3OB8 - chains B and D of the 4 polymer chains in the assembly; structure by X-ray diffraction, 2.80 A resolution.

Chain B (and D):
Name: Beta-galactosidase
Organism: Kluyveromyces lactis
Notes: EC 3.2.1.23; chain D of this document is another copy of the same molecule, construct and numbering; everything in this record applies to it too
UniProtKB: P00723 (BGAL_KLULA); residue numbers follow UniProt; this construct covers 2-1025
Amino-acid sequence (1032 residues; each row starts with the number of its first residue; numbers below 1 keep their minus sign (Asp-6 is residue -6)):
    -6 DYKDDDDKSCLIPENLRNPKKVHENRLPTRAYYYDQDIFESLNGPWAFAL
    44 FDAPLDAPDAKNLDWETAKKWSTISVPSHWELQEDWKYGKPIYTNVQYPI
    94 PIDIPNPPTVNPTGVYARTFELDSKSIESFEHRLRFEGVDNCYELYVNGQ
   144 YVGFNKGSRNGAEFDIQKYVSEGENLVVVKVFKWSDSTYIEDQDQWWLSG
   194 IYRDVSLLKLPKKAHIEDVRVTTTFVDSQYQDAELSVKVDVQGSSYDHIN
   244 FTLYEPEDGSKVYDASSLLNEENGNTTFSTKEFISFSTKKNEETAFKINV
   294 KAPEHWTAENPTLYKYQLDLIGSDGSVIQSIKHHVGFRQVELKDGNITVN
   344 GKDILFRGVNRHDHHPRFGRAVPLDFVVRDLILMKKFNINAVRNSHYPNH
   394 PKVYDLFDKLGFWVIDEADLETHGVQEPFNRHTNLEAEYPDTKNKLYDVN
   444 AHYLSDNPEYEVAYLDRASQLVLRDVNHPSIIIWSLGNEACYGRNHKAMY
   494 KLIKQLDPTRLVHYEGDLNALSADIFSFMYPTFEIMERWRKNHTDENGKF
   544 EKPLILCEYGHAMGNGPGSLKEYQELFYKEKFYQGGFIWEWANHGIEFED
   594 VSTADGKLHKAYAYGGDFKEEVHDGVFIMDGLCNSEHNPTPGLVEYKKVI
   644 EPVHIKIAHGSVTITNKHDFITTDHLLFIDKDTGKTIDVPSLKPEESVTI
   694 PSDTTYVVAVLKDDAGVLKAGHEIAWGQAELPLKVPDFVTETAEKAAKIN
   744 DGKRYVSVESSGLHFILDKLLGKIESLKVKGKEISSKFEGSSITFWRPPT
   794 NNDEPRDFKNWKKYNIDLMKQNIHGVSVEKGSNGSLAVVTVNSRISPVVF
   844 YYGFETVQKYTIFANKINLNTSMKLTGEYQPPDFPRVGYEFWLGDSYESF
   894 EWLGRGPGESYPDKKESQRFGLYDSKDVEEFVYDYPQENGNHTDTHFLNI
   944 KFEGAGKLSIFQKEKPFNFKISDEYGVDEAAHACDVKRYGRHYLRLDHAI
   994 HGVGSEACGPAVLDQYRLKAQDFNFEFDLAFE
Unresolved in the structure: -6 to 1
Construct notes: expression tag (-6 to 1)
Ion coordination: Na+ site 1: Thr87, Asn88, Asp185, Gln186; Na+ site 2: Asp187, Phe620, Asp623 (together with beta-D-galactopyranose); Mg2+: Glu414, Glu482; Na+ site 3: Phe570, Glu573, Tyr576; Mn2+: Asp593, His975, Asp978; Na+ site 4: Pro929, Val970, Asp971, Ala973
Ligand contacts: beta-D-galactopyranose (GAL): Asn88, Asp187, His389, Glu414, Asn481, Glu482, Met522, Tyr523, Glu551, His554, Trp582, Phe620, Asp623, Cys1001
Swiss-Prot annotation at these positions:
  - active site: Glu482 (Proton donor), Glu551 (Nucleophile)

Interface between chain B and chain D:
Residue-residue contacts (106):
  Ser2(B) - His817(D)
  Cys3(B) - His817(D)  hydrogen bond (backbone-backbone)
  Leu4(B) - Lys762(D)
  Leu4(B) - Ile816(D)  hydrophobic
  Leu4(B) - His817(D)  hydrogen bond (backbone-backbone)
  Leu4(B) - Gly818(D)
  Asp45(B) - Arg747(D)  salt bridge
  Asp45(B) - Leu763(D)
  Ala46(B) - Leu763(D)  hydrophobic
  Leu48(B) - Lys746(D)
  Leu48(B) - Arg747(D)
  Asp49(B) - Arg747(D)  salt bridge
  Gln90(B) - Val842(D)
  Tyr91(B) - Val842(D)
  Pro92(B) - Val841(D)
  Ile93(B) - Val841(D)
  Ile93(B) - Val842(D)  hydrogen bond (backbone-backbone)
  Pro94(B) - Asn815(D)
  Pro94(B) - Ser839(D)
  Pro94(B) - Pro840(D)
  Pro94(B) - Val841(D)
  Pro94(B) - Val842(D)
  Pro94(B) - Phe843(D)
  Ile95(B) - Val842(D)
  Ile95(B) - Phe843(D)  hydrogen bond (backbone-backbone)
  Ile95(B) - Tyr844(D)
  Asp96(B) - Arg837(D)
  Pro101(B) - Asn815(D)
  Thr102(B) - Leu763(D)
  Thr102(B) - Asn815(D)  hydrogen bond (backbone-side chain)
  Thr102(B) - Ile816(D)  hydrogen bond (side chain-backbone)
  Val103(B) - Leu764(D)  hydrophobic
  Val418(B) - Tyr844(D)  hydrogen bond (backbone-side chain)
  Pro421(B) - Val842(D)
  Pro421(B) - Phe843(D)  hydrophobic
  Pro421(B) - Tyr844(D)  hydrophobic
  Pro421(B) - Tyr872(D)  hydrophobic
  Phe422(B) - Tyr872(D)
  Arg424(B) - Lys806(D)  hydrogen bond (side chain-backbone)
  Arg424(B) - Asn808(D)  hydrogen bond
  Arg424(B) - Phe843(D)
  His425(B) - Tyr807(D)
  His425(B) - Tyr872(D)
  His425(B) - Gln873(D)
  Asn427(B) - Lys806(D)
  Val442(B) - Tyr872(D)
  Asn443(B) - Tyr872(D)  hydrogen bond
  His445(B) - Glu871(D)  salt bridge
  Tyr446(B) - Tyr844(D)
  Tyr446(B) - Glu871(D)  hydrogen bond
  Glu614(B) - Leu811(D)
  Glu614(B) - Lys813(D)  salt bridge
  Val615(B) - Leu811(D)  hydrophobic
  Lys746(B) - Leu48(D)
  Arg747(B) - Asp45(D)  salt bridge
  Arg747(B) - Leu48(D)
  Arg747(B) - Asp49(D)  salt bridge
  Lys762(B) - Leu4(D)
  Leu763(B) - Asp45(D)
  Leu763(B) - Ala46(D)  hydrophobic
  Leu763(B) - Thr102(D)
  Leu764(B) - Val103(D)  hydrophobic
  Lys806(B) - Arg424(D)  hydrogen bond (backbone-side chain)
  Lys806(B) - Asn427(D)
  Tyr807(B) - His425(D)
  Asn808(B) - Arg424(D)  hydrogen bond
  Leu811(B) - Glu614(D)
  Leu811(B) - Val615(D)  hydrophobic
  Lys813(B) - Glu614(D)  salt bridge
  Asn815(B) - Pro94(D)
  Asn815(B) - Pro101(D)
  Asn815(B) - Thr102(D)  hydrogen bond (side chain-backbone)
  Asn815(B) - Val103(D)
  Ile816(B) - Leu4(D)  hydrophobic
  Ile816(B) - Thr102(D)  hydrogen bond (backbone-side chain)
  His817(B) - Ser2(D)
  His817(B) - Cys3(D)  hydrogen bond (backbone-backbone)
  His817(B) - Leu4(D)  hydrogen bond (backbone-backbone)
  Gly818(B) - Leu4(D)
  Arg837(B) - Asp96(D)
  Ser839(B) - Pro94(D)
  Pro840(B) - Pro94(D)
  Val841(B) - Pro92(D)
  Val841(B) - Ile93(D)
  Val841(B) - Pro94(D)
  Val842(B) - Gln90(D)
  Val842(B) - Tyr91(D)
  Val842(B) - Ile93(D)  hydrogen bond (backbone-backbone)
  Val842(B) - Pro94(D)
  Val842(B) - Ile95(D)
  Val842(B) - Pro421(D)
  Phe843(B) - Pro94(D)
  Phe843(B) - Ile95(D)  hydrogen bond (backbone-backbone)
  Phe843(B) - Pro421(D)  hydrophobic
  Phe843(B) - Arg424(D)
  Tyr844(B) - Ile95(D)
  Tyr844(B) - Val418(D)  hydrogen bond (side chain-backbone)
  Tyr844(B) - Pro421(D)  hydrophobic
  Tyr844(B) - Tyr446(D)
  Glu871(B) - Tyr446(D)  hydrogen bond
  Tyr872(B) - Pro421(D)  hydrophobic
  Tyr872(B) - Phe422(D)
  Tyr872(B) - His425(D)
  Tyr872(B) - Val442(D)
  Tyr872(B) - Asn443(D)  hydrogen bond
  Gln873(B) - His425(D)
Other interface residues (no listed pair), chain B (56 interface residues in all): Ile5, Glu420, Val819
Other interface residues (no listed pair), chain D (56 interface residues in all): Ile5, Glu420, His445, Val819

In short:
Chain B and chain D each contribute 56 residues to their interface; the contacts include 22 hydrogen bonds and
7 salt bridges. Polar contacts include Asp45(B)-Arg747(D), Asp49(B)-Arg747(D) and His445(B)-Glu871(D). Bound
to chain B: beta-D-galactopyranose. From UniProt: active-site residues Glu482(B) and Glu551(B) on chain B.
Chain B and chain D are both Beta-galactosidase (Kluyveromyces lactis); the structure, Structure of the
beta-galactosidase from Kluyveromyces lactis in complex with galactose, was determined by X-ray diffraction,
deposited together with 3OBA.
